Entry 3V3R (X-ray diffraction, 1.90 A resolution); this record covers chain A.

== Chain A ==
Protein: Extended spectrum class A beta-lactamase GES-11
Source organism: Acinetobacter baumannii
Notes: EC 3.5.2.6; fragment: beta-lactamase
UniProtKB: C5HUY1 (C5HUY1_ACIBA); numbering as in UniProt (aligned over 1-287)
Chain sequence (287 residues; numbered 1 to 287; the number before each row is that of its first residue):
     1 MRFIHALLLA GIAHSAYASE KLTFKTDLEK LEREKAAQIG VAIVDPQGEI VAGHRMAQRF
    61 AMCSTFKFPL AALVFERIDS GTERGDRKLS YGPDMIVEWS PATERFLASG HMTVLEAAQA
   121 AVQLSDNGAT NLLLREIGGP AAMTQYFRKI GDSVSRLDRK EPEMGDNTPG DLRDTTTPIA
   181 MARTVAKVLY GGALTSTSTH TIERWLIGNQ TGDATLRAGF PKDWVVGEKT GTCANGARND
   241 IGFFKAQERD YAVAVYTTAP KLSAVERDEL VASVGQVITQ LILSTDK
Unresolved in the structure: 1-18, 285-287
Cystine bridges: Cys63-Cys233

== In short ==
Chain A is Extended spectrum class A beta-lactamase GES-11 (Acinetobacter baumannii); the structure, Crystal
Structure of GES-11, was determined by X-ray diffraction, deposited together with 3TSG.
